Entry 5KLL (X-ray diffraction, 2.17 A resolution); this record covers chains A and B of the 4 polymer chains in the assembly.

Chain A (and B):
Protein: 2-aminomuconate 6-semialdehyde dehydrogenase
Organism: Pseudomonas fluorescens
Notes: chain B of this document is another copy of the same molecule, construct and numbering; everything in this record applies to it too
UniProt: Q83V33 (Q83V33_PSEFL); residue numbers follow UniProt; this construct covers 1-500
Amino-acid sequence (520 residues; row label = number of the first residue in the row; numbers below 1 keep their minus sign (Met-19 is residue -19)):
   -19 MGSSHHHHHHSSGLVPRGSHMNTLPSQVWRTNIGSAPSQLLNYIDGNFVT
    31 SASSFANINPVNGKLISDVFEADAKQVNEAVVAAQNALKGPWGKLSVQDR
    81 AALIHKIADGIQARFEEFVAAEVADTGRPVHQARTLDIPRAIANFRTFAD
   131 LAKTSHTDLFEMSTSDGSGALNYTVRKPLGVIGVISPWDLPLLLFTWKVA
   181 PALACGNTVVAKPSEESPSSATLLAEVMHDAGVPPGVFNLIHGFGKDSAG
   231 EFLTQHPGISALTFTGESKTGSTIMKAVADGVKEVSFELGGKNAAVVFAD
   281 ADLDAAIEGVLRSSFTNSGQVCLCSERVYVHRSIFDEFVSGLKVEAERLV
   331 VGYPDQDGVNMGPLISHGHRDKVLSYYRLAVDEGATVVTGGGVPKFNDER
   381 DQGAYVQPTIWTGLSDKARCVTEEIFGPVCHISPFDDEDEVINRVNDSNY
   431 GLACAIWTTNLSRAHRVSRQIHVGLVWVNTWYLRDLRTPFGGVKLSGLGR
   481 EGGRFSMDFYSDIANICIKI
Unresolved in the structure: -19 to 17
Construct notes: initiating methionine (-19); expression tag (-18 to 0); engineered mutation Asp169 (Asn in Q83V33)
Ion coordination: Na+: Asn37, Ile38, Asp105, Glu196
Small-molecule neighbours: 6UN ((3E,5E)-6-oxidanyl-2-oxidanylidene-hexa-3,5-dienoic acid): Arg120, Asp169, Leu170, Leu173, Leu174, Trp177, Glu268, Val301, Cys302, Leu303, Tyr462, Arg464, Phe470
Reported in the primary citation:
  - binding site for 6UN: Asp169, Cys302
  - conformationally variable residues (side-chain flip): Cys302
  - catalytic residues: Arg120, Arg464 (proposed by the authors, not directly observed)
  - catalytic residues: Cys302 (citing earlier work)
  - mutagenesis - N169D: decreased catalytic activity

How chain A and chain B interact:
Contacting residue pairs (23):
  Asp130(A) - Lys133(B)  salt bridge
  Leu131(A) - Thr134(B)
  Lys133(A) - Asp130(B)  salt bridge
  Thr134(A) - Thr134(B)
  Thr134(A) - Arg467(B)
  Ser135(A) - Arg467(B)  hydrogen bond (backbone-side chain)
  His136(A) - Arg467(B)
  Ser148(A) - Arg449(B)  hydrogen bond (backbone-side chain)
  Leu151(A) - His445(B)
  Ser442(A) - Ile500(B)  hydrogen bond (side chain-backbone)
  His445(A) - Leu151(B)
  His445(A) - Ile500(B)
  Arg446(A) - Ile500(B)
  Arg449(A) - Ser148(B)  hydrogen bond (side chain-backbone)
  Arg449(A) - Ile500(B)
  Arg467(A) - Thr134(B)
  Arg467(A) - Ser135(B)  hydrogen bond (side chain-backbone)
  Arg467(A) - His136(B)
  Ile498(A) - Leu441(B)  hydrophobic
  Ile500(A) - Ser442(B)
  Ile500(A) - His445(B)
  Ile500(A) - Arg446(B)
  Ile500(A) - Arg449(B)
Other interface residues (no listed pair), chain A (17 interface residues in all): Leu441, Lys499
Other interface residues (no listed pair), chain B (17 interface residues in all): Leu131, Ile498, Lys499

In short:
The chain A/chain B interface involves 17 residues from each chain, with 5 hydrogen bonds and 2 salt bridges.
Among the polar pairs are Asp130(A)-Lys133(B), Ser135(A)-Arg467(B) and Ser148(A)-Arg449(B). Bound to chain A:
compound 6UN. From the paper: catalytic residues Arg120(A), Arg464(A) and Cys302(A); N169D of chain A reduces
catalytic activity.
Both chains are 2-aminomuconate 6-semialdehyde dehydrogenase (Pseudomonas fluorescens). Entry 5KLL (Crystal
structure of 2-hydroxymuconate-6-semialdehyde derived tautomeric intermediate in 2-aminomuconate
6-semialdehyde dehydrogenase N169D) was determined by X-ray diffraction (same publication as 5KJ5, 5KLK, 5KLM,
5KLN and 5KLO).
